8UA7 - chains E and J of the 10 polymer chains in the assembly; structure by electron microscopy, 3.30 A resolution.

# Chain E
Molecule: Histone H3
Amino-acid sequence (196 residues; row label = number of the first residue in the row; numbers below 1 keep their minus sign (Met-32 is residue -32)):
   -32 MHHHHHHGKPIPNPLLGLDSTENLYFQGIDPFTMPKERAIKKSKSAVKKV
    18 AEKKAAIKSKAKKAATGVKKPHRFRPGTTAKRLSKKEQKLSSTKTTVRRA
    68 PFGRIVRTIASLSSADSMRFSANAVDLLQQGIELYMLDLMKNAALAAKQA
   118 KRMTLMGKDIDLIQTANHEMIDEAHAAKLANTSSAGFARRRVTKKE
Disordered / not traced: -32 to 44, 154-163

# Chain J
Molecule: WIDOM 601 DNA strand 2
Organism: synthetic construct
Sequence (205 nucleotides; each row starts with the number of its first residue; numbers below 1 keep their minus sign (DA-94 is residue -94)):
   -94 ATCGGACCCTATACGCGGCCGCCCGATGAATCCGGTGCCGAGGCCGCTCA
   -44 ATTGGTCGTAGACAGCTCTAGCACCGCTTAAACGCACGTACGCGCTGTCC
     6 CCCGCGTTTTAACCGCCAAGGGGATTACTCCCTAGTCTCCAGGCACGTGT
    56 CAGATATATACATCCTGTGCATGTGGATCCGAATTCATATTAATTAATAC
   106 TAGAT
Disordered / not traced: -94 to -72, 59-110

# Interface between chain E and chain J
Residue-residue contacts (10):
  Thr46(E) - DG9(J)  phosphate contact
  Ala47(E) - DG9(J)  phosphate contact
  Arg49(E) - DA-66(J)  salt bridge to the phosphate
  Arg49(E) - DA-65(J)  salt bridge to the phosphate
  Arg65(E) - DA17(J)  salt bridge to the phosphate
  Arg66(E) - DC18(J)  phosphate contact
  Ala67(E) - DA17(J)  sugar contact
  Pro68(E) - DA17(J)  phosphate contact
  Arg71(E) - DA17(J)  salt bridge to the phosphate
  Arg86(E) - DG27(J)  sugar contact
Other interface residues (no listed pair), chain J (9 interface residues in all): DC10, DA16, DG26

# Summary
The chain E/chain J interface involves 9 residues from each chain, with 4 salt bridges. Polar pairs include
Arg49(E)-DA-66(J), Arg49(E)-DA-65(J) and Arg65(E)-DA17(J).
Chain E is Histone H3 and chain J is WIDOM 601 DNA strand 2 (synthetic construct); the structure, Medusavirus
Nucleosome Core Particle, was determined by electron microscopy.
